Entry 6T2W (X-ray diffraction, 1.70 A resolution); this record covers chain A.

[Chain A]
Name: Macrophage colony-stimulating factor 1 receptor
From: Homo sapiens
Notes: EC 2.7.10.1; fragment: kinase domain (amino acids Q542-R919) with internal deletion of amino acids 697-740
UniProtKB: P07333 (CSF1R_HUMAN); numbering as in UniProt; present here: 542-683, 730-919
Amino-acid sequence (332 residues; numbered 542 to 919; 46 numbers in that range are skipped by the numbering (no residue carries them; nothing is unmodelled there); the number before each row is that of its first residue):
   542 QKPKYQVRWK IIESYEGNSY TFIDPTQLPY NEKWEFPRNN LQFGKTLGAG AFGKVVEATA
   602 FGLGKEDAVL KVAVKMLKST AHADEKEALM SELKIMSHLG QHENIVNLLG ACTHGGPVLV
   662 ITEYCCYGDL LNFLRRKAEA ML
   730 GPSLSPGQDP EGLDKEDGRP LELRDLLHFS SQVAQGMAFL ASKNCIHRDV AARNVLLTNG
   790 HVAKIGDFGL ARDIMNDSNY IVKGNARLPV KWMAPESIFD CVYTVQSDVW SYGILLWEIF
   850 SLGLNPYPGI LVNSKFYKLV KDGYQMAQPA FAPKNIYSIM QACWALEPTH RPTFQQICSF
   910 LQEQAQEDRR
Unresolved in the structure: 542-546, 557-558, 730-747, 917-919
Swiss-Prot annotation at these positions:
  - region: Gln542 to Lys574 (Regulatory juxtamembrane domain), Asp796 to Pro818 (Activation loop)
  - active site: Asp778 (Proton acceptor)
  - binding site (ATP): Leu588 to Val596, Lys616
  - modified residue (Phosphotyrosine): Tyr546, Tyr561, Tyr809
  - natural variant: Gly585 to Lys619 (sequence variant, change not given here; In HDLS1), Gly589 (G589E: In HDLS1), Lys627 (deletion: In BANDDOS), Glu633 (E633K: In HDLS1), His643 (H643Q: In BANDDOS), Cys653 (C653R: In HDLS1), Gly765 (G765D: In HDLS1), Met766 (M766T: In HDLS1), Ala770 (A770P: In HDLS1), Cys774 to Asn814 (deletion: In HDLS1), Ile775 (I775N: In HDLS1), Ala781 (A781E: In HDLS1), 10 further natural variant entries in UniProt
  - mutagenesis: Asp802 (D802V: Constitutive kinase activity. Loss of inhibition by imatinib), Tyr809 (Y809F: Reduced kinase activity. Reduced interaction with SRC, FYN and YES1)
Small-molecule neighbours: M9T (2-[(4-methoxy-2-methyl-phenyl)amino]-7-methyl-9-(4-oxidanylcyclohexyl)purin-8-one): Leu588, Gly589, Val596, Ala614, Lys616, Val647, Thr663, Glu664, Tyr665, Cys666, Gly669, Asp670, Leu785, Phe797, Ala800, Arg801

[In short]
Ligands of chain A: compound M9T. From UniProt: active-site residue Asp778, 10 ATP-binding residues and 2
mutagenesis sites.
Chain A is Macrophage colony-stimulating factor 1 receptor (Homo sapiens); the structure, Crystal structure of
the CSF1R kinase domain with a dihydropurinone inhibitor (compound 4), was determined by X-ray diffraction,
deposited together with 6T3B and 6T3C.
